Entry 5A2W (X-ray diffraction, 2.50 A resolution); this record covers chains A and B.

Chain A (and B):
Name: Mitochondrial protein
From: Gallus gallus
Notes: chain B of this document is another copy of the same molecule, construct and numbering; everything in this record applies to it too
UniProt: F1NBW0 (F1NBW0_CHICK); residues 37-568 here = UniProt positions 37-568
Sequence (555 residues; row label = number of the first residue in the row):
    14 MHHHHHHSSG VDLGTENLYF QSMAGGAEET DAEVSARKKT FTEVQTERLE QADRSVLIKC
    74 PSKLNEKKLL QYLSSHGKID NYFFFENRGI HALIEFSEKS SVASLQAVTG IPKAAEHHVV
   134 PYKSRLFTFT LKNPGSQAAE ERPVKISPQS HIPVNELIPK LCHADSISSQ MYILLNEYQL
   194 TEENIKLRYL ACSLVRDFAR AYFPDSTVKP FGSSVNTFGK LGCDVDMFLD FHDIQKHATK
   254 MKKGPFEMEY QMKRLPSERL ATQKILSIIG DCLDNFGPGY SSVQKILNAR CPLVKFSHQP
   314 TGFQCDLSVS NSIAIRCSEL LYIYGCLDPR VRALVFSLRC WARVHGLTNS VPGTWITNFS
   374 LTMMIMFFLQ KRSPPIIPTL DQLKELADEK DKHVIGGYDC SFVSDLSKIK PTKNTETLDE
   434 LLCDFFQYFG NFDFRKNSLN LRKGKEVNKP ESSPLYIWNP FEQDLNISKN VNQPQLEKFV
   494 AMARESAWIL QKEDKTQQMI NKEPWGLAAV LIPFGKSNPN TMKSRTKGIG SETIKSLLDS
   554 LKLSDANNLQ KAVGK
Not modelled in the structure: 14-50, 246-254, 528-568 (chain B: 14-51, 246-254, 528-568)
Differences from the reference sequence: expression tag (14-36)
Metal / ion sites: Mg2+: Asp239 (together with ATP-gamma-S)
Small-molecule neighbours:
  - ATP-gamma-S (AGS; phosphothiophosphoric acid-adenylate ester): Asn324, Ile326, Asn472, Leu478
  - ATP-gamma-S: Phe224, Gly225, Ser226, Asn229, Cys236, Asp237, Asp239, Ala327, Cys330, Ser331, Asn371, Phe372, Asn472, Ile480
What the authors report for this chain:
  - binding site for ATP-gamma-S: Phe224, Ser226, Asp239, Ser331, Asn371, Phe372, Asn472, Ile480
  - Mg2+ coordination: Asp237, Asp239
  - conformationally variable residues (side-chain flip): Asp237
  - specificity-determining residues: Phe224, Phe372
  - contacts within the chain: Asn472-Phe474 (backbone contact), Asn472-Glu475 (backbone contact)
  - mutagenesis - D237N: abolished catalytic activity (poly(A) activity)
  - mutagenesis - N472D: decreased catalytic activity on poly(A) tail length
  - mutagenesis - K76E/K80E/K81E, K112E: decreased catalytic activity (poly(A) polymerization activity)
  - mutagenesis - R272E: abolished catalytic activity on poly(A) tail synthesis

Interface between chain A and chain B:
Residue-residue contacts - 142 pairs, chain A then chain B:
  Lys72(A) with Gln264(B)
  Lys81(A) with Phe259(B)
  Leu82(A) with Phe259(B), hydrophobic
  Tyr85(A) with Lys256(B); Pro258(B); Phe259(B), hydrophobic; Met261(B), hydrogen bond
  Gln119(A) with Tyr263(B), hydrogen bond (backbone-side chain)
  Val121(A) with Met261(B)
  Thr122(A) with Met261(B); Glu262(B); Tyr263(B)
  Gly123(A) with Met261(B), hydrogen bond (backbone-backbone); Glu262(B); Tyr263(B), hydrogen bond (backbone-backbone)
  Ile124(A) with Met265(B), hydrophobic
  Pro125(A) with Glu262(B); Tyr263(B); Met265(B)
  His130(A) with Phe244(B); Glu271(B)
  His131(A) with Leu268(B), hydrogen bond (backbone-backbone); Pro269(B)
  Val132(A) with Lys266(B)
  Val133(A) with Met265(B); Lys266(B); Leu268(B), hydrophobic
  Pro134(A) with Phe216(B); Phe244(B), hydrophobic; Met265(B); Ile278(B)
  Tyr135(A) with Tyr215(B); Phe216(B); Met265(B)
  Lys136(A) with Asp218(B), salt bridge; Tyr263(B); Met265(B)
  Ser137(A) with Tyr263(B)
  Leu139(A) with Tyr263(B); Gln264(B), hydrogen bond (backbone-backbone)
  Phe140(A) with Glu262(B); Gln264(B), hydrogen bond (backbone-side chain)
  Thr141(A) with Glu260(B); Met261(B); Glu262(B), hydrogen bond (backbone-backbone); Gln264(B)
  Phe142(A) with Phe259(B), hydrophobic; Glu260(B); Met261(B), hydrophobic
  Thr143(A) with Phe259(B); Glu260(B), hydrogen bond (backbone-backbone)
  Leu144(A) with Phe259(B), hydrophobic
  Lys145(A) with Lys255(B), hydrogen bond (side chain-backbone); Gly257(B), hydrogen bond (side chain-backbone); Pro258(B), hydrogen bond (backbone-backbone); Phe259(B); Glu260(B)
  Phe211(A) with Tyr215(B)
  Ala214(A) with Ala214(B); Tyr215(B), hydrophobic
  Tyr215(A) with Val133(B); Pro134(B); Tyr135(B), hydrophobic; Phe211(B), hydrogen bond (side chain-backbone); Ala214(B), hydrophobic; Tyr215(B), hydrophobic; Cys285(B), hydrophobic; Phe289(B), hydrophobic
  Phe216(A) with Val133(B), hydrophobic; Pro134(B); Phe289(B), hydrophobic
  Pro217(A) with Pro134(B)
  Gly257(A) with Tyr85(B)
  Pro258(A) with Leu144(B); Lys145(B), hydrogen bond (backbone-backbone)
  Phe259(A) with Leu82(B), hydrophobic; Tyr85(B), hydrophobic; Phe142(B), hydrophobic; Thr143(B)
  Glu260(A) with Thr141(B); Phe142(B); Thr143(B), hydrogen bond (backbone-backbone)
  Met261(A) with Tyr85(B), hydrogen bond; Val121(B); Thr122(B); Gly123(B), hydrogen bond (backbone-backbone); Thr141(B); Phe142(B), hydrophobic
  Glu262(A) with Thr122(B); Gly123(B); Pro125(B); Phe140(B); Thr141(B), hydrogen bond (backbone-backbone)
  Tyr263(A) with Gln119(B), hydrogen bond (side chain-backbone); Thr122(B); Gly123(B), hydrogen bond (backbone-backbone); Pro125(B); Lys136(B); Ser137(B); Leu139(B)
  Gln264(A) with Leu139(B), hydrogen bond (backbone-backbone); Phe140(B), hydrogen bond (side chain-backbone); Thr141(B); Pro291(B)
  Met265(A) with Ile124(B), hydrophobic; Val133(B); Pro134(B); Tyr135(B); Lys136(B); Pro291(B), hydrophobic
  Lys266(A) with Val132(B); Val133(B), hydrogen bond (backbone-backbone); Leu286(B), hydrogen bond (side chain-backbone); Asp287(B), hydrogen bond (side chain-backbone); Asn288(B); Phe289(B); Gly290(B), hydrogen bond (side chain-backbone); Tyr293(B), hydrogen bond (side chain-backbone)
  Arg267(A) with Ala127(B); His131(B)
  Leu268(A) with His131(B), hydrogen bond (backbone-backbone); Val132(B); Val133(B), hydrophobic
  Pro269(A) with His131(B)
  Glu271(A) with His131(B), salt bridge
  Lys277(A) with Asn288(B)
  Ile281(A) with Asp284(B); Asn288(B); Phe289(B), hydrophobic
  Asp284(A) with Ile281(B)
  Cys285(A) with Tyr215(B); Ile281(B), hydrophobic
  Asp287(A) with Lys266(B)
  Asn288(A) with Lys266(B); Lys277(B)
  Phe289(A) with Tyr215(B), hydrophobic; Phe216(B), hydrophobic; Lys266(B); Ile281(B), hydrophobic
  Gly290(A) with Lys266(B)
  Pro291(A) with Gln264(B); Lys266(B)
Also at the interface, not in a pair above, chain A (59 interface residues in all): Pro74, His104, Leu118, Glu129, Lys256, Ile278
Also at the interface, not in a pair above, chain B (64 interface residues in all): Lys72, Pro74, Lys81, Glu129, Arg267, Ser270, Ala274, Pro313

Summary:
59 residues of chain A and 64 residues of chain B are in contact, with 28 hydrogen bonds and 2 salt bridges.
Polar contacts include Lys136(A)-Asp218(B), Glu271(A)-His131(B) and Tyr85(A)-Met261(B). The paper reports a
binding site for ATP-gamma-S at Phe224(A), Ser226(A) and Asp239(A) among others; K76E/K80E/K81E and K112E of
chain A reduce catalytic activity (poly(A) polymerization activity); 5 substitutions were tested in all.
Chain A and chain B are both Mitochondrial protein (Gallus gallus); the structure, Crystal structure of mtPAP
in complex with ATPgammaS, was determined by X-ray diffraction, deposited together with 5A2V, 5A2X, 5A2Y, 5A2Z
and 5A30.
